3P57 - chains B and P of the 13 polymer chains in the assembly; structure by X-ray diffraction, 2.19 A resolution.

# Chain B
Name: Myocyte-specific enhancer factor 2A
Source organism: Homo sapiens
Notes: fragment: N terminal domain
UniProt: Q02078 (MEF2A_HUMAN); residues 2-91 here = UniProt positions 2-91
Chain sequence (90 residues; numbered 2 to 91; the number before each row is that of its first residue):
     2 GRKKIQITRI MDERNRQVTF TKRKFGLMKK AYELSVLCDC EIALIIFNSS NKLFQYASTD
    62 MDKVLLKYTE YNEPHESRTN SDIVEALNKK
Swiss-Prot annotation at these positions:
  - DNA-binding region: Ala-58 to Glu-86 (Mef2-type)
  - modified residue: Ser-59 (Phosphoserine)

# Chain P
Name: Histone acetyltransferase p300
Source organism: Homo sapiens
Notes: EC 2.3.1.48
UniProt: Q09472 (EP300_HUMAN); residues 4-113 here correspond to UniProt positions 1726-1835 (UniProt number = residue number + 1722)
Chain sequence (112 residues; numbered 2 to 113; the number before each row is that of its first residue):
     2 HMSPGDSRRL SIQRCIQSLV HACQCRNANC SLPSCQKMKR VVQHTKGCKR KTNGGCPICK
    62 QLIALCCYHA KHCQENKCPV PFCLNIKQKL RQQQLQHRLQ QAQMLRRRMA SM
Not modelled in the structure: 50-56
Construct notes: expression tag (2-3)
Ion coordination: Zn2+ site 1: His-22, Cys-26, Cys-31, Cys-36; Zn2+ site 2: His-45, Cys-49, Cys-57, Cys-60; Zn2+ site 3: His-70, Cys-74, Cys-79, Cys-84
Swiss-Prot annotation at these positions:
  - zinc finger: Gly-6 to Ile-87 (TAZ-type 2)
  - modified residue: Ser-4 (Phosphoserine)
Reported in the primary citation:
  - mutagenesis - Q93A, Q93Y: unchanged binding to Myocyte-specific enhancer factor 2A (chain B)
  - mutagenesis - R9A/Y69A, Q18Y: increased binding to Myocyte-specific enhancer factor 2A (chain B)
  - mutagenesis - L11A/R15A/Q18A, L11R/R15A, L96A/L100A: decreased binding to Myocyte-specific enhancer factor 2A (chain B)

# How chain B and chain P interact
Contacting residue pairs (9):
  Asp-61(B) with Arg-92(P), salt bridge
  Asp-63(B) with Gln-89(P), hydrogen bond; Arg-92(P); Gln-93(P)
  Leu-66(B) with Leu-96(P), hydrophobic
  Leu-67(B) with Arg-99(P)
  Thr-70(B) with Leu-96(P); Arg-99(P), hydrogen bond
  Glu-71(B) with Arg-99(P), salt bridge
Other interface residues (no listed pair), chain B (7 interface residues in all): Lys-64
Other interface residues (no listed pair), chain P (7 interface residues in all): Gln-95, Leu-100
From the paper, about this interface:
  - residue pairs: Asp-61(B)/Arg-92(P) (salt bridge), Asp-63(B)/Arg-92(P), Glu-71(B)/Arg-99(P) (salt bridge), Gln-89(P)/Asp-63(B) (hydrogen bond)
  - interface residues, chain P: Arg-99(P)

# In short
Chain B and chain P each contribute 7 residues to their interface, with 2 hydrogen bonds and 2 salt bridges.
Polar pairs include Asp-61(B)/Arg-92(P), Glu-71(B)/Arg-99(P) and Asp-63(B)/Gln-89(P). The authors report salt
bridges between Asp-61(B) and Arg-92(P) and Glu-71(B) and Arg-99(P); a contact between Asp-63(B) and
Arg-92(P); a hydrogen bond between Gln-89(P) and Asp-63(B). The paper reports that L11A/R15A/Q18A, L11R/R15A
and L96A/L100A of chain P reduce binding to Myocyte-specific enhancer factor 2A (chain B); the interface
residue Arg-99(P); 7 substitutions were tested in all.
Chain B is Myocyte-specific enhancer factor 2A and chain P is Histone acetyltransferase p300, both from Homo
sapiens; the structure, Crystal structure of the p300 TAZ2 domain bound to MEF2 on DNA, was determined by
X-ray diffraction.
